7F67 - chains D and H of the 18 polymer chains in the assembly; structure by electron microscopy, 3.59 A resolution.

[Chain D]
Name: Translation initiation factor eIF-2B subunit beta
Organism: Homo sapiens
Reference sequence: P49770 (EI2BB_HUMAN); residues 1-351 here = UniProt positions 1-351
Chain sequence (351 residues; each row starts with the number of its first residue):
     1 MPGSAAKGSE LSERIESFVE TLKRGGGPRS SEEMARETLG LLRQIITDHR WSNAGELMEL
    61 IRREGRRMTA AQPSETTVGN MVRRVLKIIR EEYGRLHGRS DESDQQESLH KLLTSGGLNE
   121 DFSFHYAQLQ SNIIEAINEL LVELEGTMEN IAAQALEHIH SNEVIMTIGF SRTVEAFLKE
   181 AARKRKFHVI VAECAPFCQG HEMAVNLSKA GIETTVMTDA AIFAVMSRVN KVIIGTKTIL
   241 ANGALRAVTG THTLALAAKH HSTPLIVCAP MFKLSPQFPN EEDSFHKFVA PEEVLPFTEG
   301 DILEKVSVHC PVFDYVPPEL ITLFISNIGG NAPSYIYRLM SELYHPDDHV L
Not modelled in the structure: 1-8, 99-105, 116-126
Swiss-Prot annotation at these positions:
  - natural variant: Val-85 (V85E: In VWM2), Ala-127 (A127V: Found in a patient with Rett syndrome-like phenotype; uncertain significance), Ser-171 (S171F: In VWM2), Pro-196 (P196S: In VWM2), Gly-200 (G200V: In VWM2), Glu-213 (E213G: In VWM2), Cys-268 (C268Y: In VWM2), Lys-273 (K273R: In VWM2), Val-316 (V316D: In VWM2), Gly-329 (G329V: In VWM2)

[Chain H]
Name: Translation initiation factor eIF-2B subunit delta
Organism: Homo sapiens
Reference sequence: Q9UI10 (EI2BD_HUMAN); residue numbers follow UniProt; this construct covers 1-523
Chain sequence (523 residues; row label = number of the first residue in the row):
     1 MAAVAVAVRE DSGSGMKAEL PPGPGAVGRE MTKEEKLQLR KEKKQQKKKR KEEKGAEPET
    61 GSAVSAAQCQ VGPTRELPES GIQLGTPREK VPAGRSKAEL RAERRAKQEA ERALKQARKG
   121 EQGGPPPKAS PSTAGETPSG VKRLPEYPQV DDLLLRRLVK KPERQQVPTR KDYGSKVSLF
   181 SHLPQYSRQN SLTQFMSIPS SVIHPAMVRL GLQYSQGLVS GSNARCIALL RALQQVIQDY
   241 TTPPNEELSR DLVNKLKPYM SFLTQCRPLS ASMHNAIKFL NKEITSVGSS KREEEAKSEL
   301 RAAIDRYVQE KIVLAAQAIS RFAYQKISNG DVILVYGCSS LVSRILQEAW TEGRRFRVVV
   361 VDSRPWLEGR HTLRSLVHAG VPASYLLIPA ASYVLPEVSK VLLGAHALLA NGSVMSRVGT
   421 AQLALVARAH NVPVLVCCET YKFCERVQTD AFVSNELDDP DDLQCKRGEH VALANWQNHA
   481 SLRLLNLVYD VTPPELVDLV ITELGMIPCS SVPVVLRVKS SDQ
Not modelled in the structure: 1-165, 521-523
Swiss-Prot annotation at these positions:
  - region: Arg-170 to Leu-179 (May bind the chemical integrated stress response (ISR) inhibitor ISRIB)
  - modified residue: Ala-2 (N-acetylalanine), Ser-12 (Phosphoserine), Thr-86 (Phosphothreonine), Ser-130 (Phosphoserine)
  - natural variant: Arg-209 (R209Q: In VWM4), Ala-228 (A228V: In VWM4), Leu-269 (L269R: In VWM4), Arg-357 (R357Q: In VWM4), Arg-374 (R374C: In VWM4), Cys-465 (C465R: In VWM4), Tyr-489 (Y489H: In VWM4)

[How chain D and chain H interact]
Residue-residue contacts - 25 pairs, chain D then chain H:
  Glu-157(D) / Val-453(H)
  His-158(D) / Val-447(H)
  His-158(D) / Val-453(H)
  Ile-159(D) / Val-453(H)
  His-160(D) / Leu-179(H)
  His-160(D) / His-182(H)
  His-160(D) / Phe-452(H)
  Ser-161(D) / Ser-178(H)  hydrogen bond (side chain-backbone)
  Ser-161(D) / Leu-179(H)  hydrogen bond (side chain-backbone)
  Ser-161(D) / Ser-181(H)
  Ser-161(D) / His-182(H)
  Asn-162(D) / Ser-178(H)
  Asn-162(D) / Leu-179(H)
  Arg-185(D) / His-182(H)
  Lys-231(D) / Thr-449(H)  hydrogen bond
  Pro-264(D) / Thr-449(H)
  Ile-266(D) / Thr-449(H)
  Leu-323(D) / Asn-411(H)
  Leu-323(D) / Val-447(H)  hydrophobic
  Leu-323(D) / Thr-449(H)
  Gly-330(D) / Val-447(H)
  Ala-332(D) / Asn-411(H)
  Tyr-335(D) / Pro-513(H)  hydrophobic
  Tyr-335(D) / Arg-517(H)  hydrogen bond
  Arg-338(D) / Arg-517(H)
Also at the interface, not in a pair above, chain D (20 interface residues in all): Glu-163, Thr-322, Ser-334, Tyr-337, Glu-342
Also at the interface, not in a pair above, chain H (15 interface residues in all): Phe-180, Asp-450, Ser-510, Val-514

[In short]
Chain D and chain H form an interface of 20 and 15 residues respectively, with 4 hydrogen bonds. Polar pairs
include Ser-161(D)/Ser-178(H), Ser-161(D)/Leu-179(H) and Lys-231(D)/Thr-449(H).
Chain D is Translation initiation factor eIF-2B subunit beta and chain H is Translation initiation factor
eIF-2B subunit delta, both from Homo sapiens; the structure, eIF2B-SFSV NSs-2-eIF2, was determined by electron
microscopy (same publication as 7F64, 7F66 and 7VLK).
